PDB entry 9KNT | electron microscopy, 3.40 A resolution | chains B and C of the 4 polymer chains in the assembly

# Chain B (and C)
Name: Phosphoprotein
Source organism: Measles virus strain Ichinose-B95a
Notes: chain C of this document is another copy of the same molecule, construct and numbering; everything in this record applies to it too
UniProtKB: Q9WMB4 (PHOSP_MEASC); numbering as in UniProt (aligned over 1-507)
Amino-acid sequence (507 residues; each row starts with the number of its first residue):
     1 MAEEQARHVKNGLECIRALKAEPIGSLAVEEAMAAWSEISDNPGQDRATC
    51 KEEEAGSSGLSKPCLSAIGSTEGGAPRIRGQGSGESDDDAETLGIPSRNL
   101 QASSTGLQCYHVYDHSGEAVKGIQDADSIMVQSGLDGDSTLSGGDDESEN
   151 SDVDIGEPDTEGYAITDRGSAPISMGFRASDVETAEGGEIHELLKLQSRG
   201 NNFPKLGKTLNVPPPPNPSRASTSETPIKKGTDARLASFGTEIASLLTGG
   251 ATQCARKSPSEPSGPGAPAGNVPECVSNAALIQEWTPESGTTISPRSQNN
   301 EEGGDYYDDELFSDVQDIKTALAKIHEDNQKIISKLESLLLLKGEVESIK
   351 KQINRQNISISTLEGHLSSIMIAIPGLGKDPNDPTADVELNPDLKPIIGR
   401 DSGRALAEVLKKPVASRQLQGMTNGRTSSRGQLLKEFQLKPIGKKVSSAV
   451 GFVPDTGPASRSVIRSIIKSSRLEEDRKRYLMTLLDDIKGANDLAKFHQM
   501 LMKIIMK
Unresolved in the structure: 1-352, 381-507 (chain C: 1-369, 376-391, 412-432)

# Interface between chain B and chain C
Contacting residue pairs - 14 pairs, chain B then chain C:
  Ser369(B) with Lys395(C); Pro396(C)
  Ile370(B) with Pro396(C)
  Met371(B) with Lys395(C); Pro396(C), hydrogen bond (backbone-backbone); Ile397(C); Ile398(C)
  Ala373(B) with Ile397(C), hydrophobic; Ile398(C); Gly399(C); Arg400(C), hydrogen bond (backbone-backbone)
  Pro375(B) with Arg400(C); Arg404(C)
  Asp380(B) with Arg404(C)
Interface residues without a listed pair, chain B (8 interface residues in all): Ile372, Leu377

# Summary
8 residues of chain B and 7 residues of chain C are in contact; the contacts include 2 hydrogen bonds.
Main-chain hydrogen bonds include Met371(B)-Pro396(C) and Ala373(B)-Arg400(C).
Both chains are Phosphoprotein (Measles virus strain Ichinose-B95a). Entry 9KNT (ERDRP-0519-bound measles
virus L-P complex) was determined by electron microscopy, deposited together with 9KNQ, 9KNV and 9KNZ.
